Entry 5OPI (X-ray diffraction, 3.30 A resolution); this record covers chains B and C of the 3 polymer chains in the assembly.

== Chain B ==
Protein: Beta-2-microglobulin
From: Homo sapiens
Reference sequence: P61769 (B2MG_HUMAN); residues 1-99 here correspond to UniProt positions 21-119 (UniProt number = residue number + 20)
Amino-acid sequence (99 residues; each row starts with the number of its first residue):
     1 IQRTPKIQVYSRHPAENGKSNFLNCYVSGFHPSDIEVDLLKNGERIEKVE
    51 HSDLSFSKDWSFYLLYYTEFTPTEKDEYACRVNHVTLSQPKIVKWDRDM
Disulfide bonds: Cys25-Cys80
Swiss-Prot annotation at these positions:
  - modified residue: Gln2 (Pyrrolidone carboxylic acid)
  - glycosylation: Ile1 (N-linked (Glc) (glycation) isoleucine), Lys19 (N-linked (Glc) (glycation) lysine), Lys41 (N-linked (Glc) (glycation) lysine), Lys48 (N-linked (Glc) (glycation) lysine), Lys58 (N-linked (Glc) (glycation) lysine), Lys91 (N-linked (Glc) (glycation) lysine), Lys94 (N-linked (Glc) (glycation) lysine)

== Chain C ==
Protein: TAP binding protein-like variant
From: Homo sapiens
Reference sequence: Q53GH5 (Q53GH5_HUMAN); residues 15-383 here correspond to UniProt positions 33-401 (UniProt number = residue number + 18)
Amino-acid sequence (373 residues; numbered 11 to 383; the number before each row is that of its first residue):
    11 ADPGVDVVLDCFLVKDGAHRGALASSEDRARASLVLKQVPVLDDGSLEDF
    61 TDFQGGTLAQDDPPIIFEASVDLVQIPQAEALLHADASGKEVTCEISRYF
   111 LQMTETTVKTAAWFMANVQVSGGGPSISLVMKTPRVAKNEVLWHPTLNLP
   161 LSPQGTVRTAVEFQVMTQTQSLSFLLGSSASLDCGFSMAPGLDLISVEWR
   211 LQHKGRGQLVYSWTAGQGQAVRKGATLEPAQLGMARDASLTLPGLTIQDE
   261 GTYICQITTSLYRAQQIIQLNIQASPKVRLSLANEALLPTLICDIAGYYP
   311 LDVVVTWTREELGGSPAQVSGASFSSLRQSVAGTYSISSSLTAEPGSAGA
   361 TYTCQVTHISLEEPLGASTQVVP
Disordered / not traced: 11-12, 52-70, 112-119, 147-151, 238-241, 322-324
Differences from the reference sequence: expression tag (11-14); engineered mutation Ala97 (Cys115 in Q53GH5), Trp123 (Arg141 in Q53GH5)
Disulfide bonds: Cys21-Cys104, Cys194-Cys265, Cys303-Cys364

== How chain B and chain C interact ==
Contacting residue pairs (21; chain B residue first):
  Thr4(B) with Leu311(C); Asp312(C), hydrogen bond
  Lys6(B) with Leu311(C); Leu337(C)
  Ile7(B) with Ser336(C); Leu337(C), hydrogen bond (backbone-backbone)
  Gln8(B) with Ser336(C)
  Val9(B) with Ser336(C), hydrogen bond (backbone-side chain)
  Lys58(B) with Gly215(C)
  Asp59(B) with Lys214(C); Gly215(C)
  Trp60(B) with Lys214(C), hydrogen bond (side chain-backbone)
  Lys91(B) with Val313(C); Phe334(C)
  Ile92(B) with Ser333(C); Phe334(C), hydrogen bond (backbone-backbone)
  Val93(B) with Phe334(C); Ser335(C); Ser336(C)
  Lys94(B) with Phe334(C), hydrogen bond (backbone-backbone)
  Met99(B) with Arg338(C)
Also at the interface, not in a pair above, chain B (16 interface residues in all): Arg3, Pro5, Thr86
Also at the interface, not in a pair above, chain C (12 interface residues in all): Arg216

== Summary ==
16 residues of chain B and 12 residues of chain C are in contact; the contacts include 6 hydrogen bonds. Among
the polar pairs are Thr4(B)-Asp312(C), Val9(B)-Ser336(C) and Trp60(B)-Lys214(C).
Chain B is Beta-2-microglobulin and chain C is TAP binding protein-like variant, both from Homo sapiens; the
structure, Crystal structure of the TAPBPR-MHC I peptide editing complex, was determined by X-ray diffraction.
